PDB entry 4IHV | X-ray diffraction, 2.72 A resolution | chains A and B of the 4 polymer chains in the assembly

== Chain A (and B) ==
Molecule: DNA-binding protein fis
Source organism: Escherichia coli
Notes: chain B of this document is another copy of the same molecule, construct and numbering; everything in this record applies to it too
UniProtKB: C9QXL3 (C9QXL3_ECOD1); residues 1-98 here = UniProt positions 1-98
Sequence (98 residues; row label = number of the first residue in the row):
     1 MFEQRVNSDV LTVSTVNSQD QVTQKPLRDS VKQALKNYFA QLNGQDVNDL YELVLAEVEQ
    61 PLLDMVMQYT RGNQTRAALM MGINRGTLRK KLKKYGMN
Not modelled in the structure: 1-7 (chain B: fully traced)
Reported in the primary citation:
  - binding site for 27-bp DNA Strand A: Arg-85, Thr-87, Lys-90
  - mutagenesis - K90A: unchanged binding to F1
  - mutagenesis - K90A (10-fold): decreased binding to F27
  - mutagenesis - K90A: abolished binding to 27-bp DNA Strand A
  - mutagenesis - K90A (9-fold): decreased binding to F30
  - mutagenesis - K90A: abolished binding to non-specific DNA

== How chain A and chain B interact ==
Pairs across the interface (88; chain A residue first):
  Val-10(A) / Tyr-38(B)  hydrophobic
  Val-10(A) / Leu-53(B)  hydrophobic
  Leu-11(A) / Leu-53(B)  hydrophobic
  Leu-11(A) / Val-54(B)  hydrophobic
  Leu-11(A) / Glu-57(B)
  Thr-12(A) / Ala-34(B)
  Thr-12(A) / Asn-37(B)
  Val-13(A) / Ser-30(B)
  Ser-14(A) / Gln-33(B)  hydrogen bond (backbone-side chain)
  Val-16(A) / Val-16(B)  hydrophobic
  Gln-24(A) / Asn-37(B)
  Leu-27(A) / Ser-30(B)
  Leu-27(A) / Val-31(B)
  Leu-27(A) / Glu-57(B)
  Arg-28(A) / Glu-57(B)  salt bridge
  Arg-28(A) / Pro-61(B)
  Ser-30(A) / Val-13(B)
  Ser-30(A) / Leu-27(B)
  Ser-30(A) / Ser-30(B)
  Val-31(A) / Leu-27(B)
  Val-31(A) / Val-58(B)  hydrophobic
  Lys-32(A) / Asp-64(B)  salt bridge
  Lys-32(A) / Met-65(B)
  Gln-33(A) / Val-13(B)
  Gln-33(A) / Ser-14(B)
  Ala-34(A) / Leu-11(B)
  Ala-34(A) / Thr-12(B)
  Leu-35(A) / Leu-11(B)  hydrophobic
  Leu-35(A) / Leu-62(B)  hydrophobic
  Lys-36(A) / Met-65(B)
  Tyr-38(A) / Val-10(B)  hydrophobic
  Tyr-38(A) / Leu-11(B)  hydrophobic
  Phe-39(A) / Met-65(B)
  Phe-39(A) / Val-66(B)  hydrophobic
  Phe-39(A) / Tyr-69(B)  hydrophobic
  Phe-39(A) / Met-80(B)  hydrophobic
  Gly-44(A) / Tyr-69(B)
  Val-47(A) / Met-80(B)  hydrophobic
  Asn-48(A) / Leu-79(B)
  Asn-48(A) / Met-80(B)
  Asn-48(A) / Gly-82(B)
  Asp-49(A) / Met-80(B)
  Asp-49(A) / Met-81(B)
  Leu-50(A) / Leu-62(B)  hydrophobic
  Leu-50(A) / Val-66(B)  hydrophobic
  Leu-50(A) / Met-80(B)  hydrogen bond (backbone-backbone)
  Leu-50(A) / Met-81(B)
  Tyr-51(A) / Glu-59(B)  hydrogen bond
  Tyr-51(A) / Met-81(B)  hydrogen bond (backbone-backbone)
  Tyr-51(A) / Ile-83(B)  hydrophobic
  Tyr-51(A) / Lys-91(B)
  Leu-53(A) / Val-10(B)  hydrophobic
  Val-54(A) / Leu-11(B)  hydrophobic
  Val-54(A) / Val-58(B)  hydrophobic
  Glu-57(A) / Asn-7(B)
  Glu-57(A) / Ser-8(B)
  Glu-57(A) / Arg-28(B)  salt bridge
  Val-58(A) / Val-54(B)  hydrophobic
  Val-58(A) / Val-58(B)  hydrophobic
  Glu-59(A) / Tyr-51(B)  hydrogen bond
  Gln-60(A) / Arg-28(B)  hydrogen bond
  Pro-61(A) / Arg-28(B)
  Pro-61(A) / Val-31(B)  hydrophobic
  Pro-61(A) / Lys-32(B)
  Pro-61(A) / Leu-35(B)
  Leu-62(A) / Leu-35(B)  hydrophobic
  Leu-62(A) / Leu-50(B)  hydrophobic
  Leu-62(A) / Tyr-51(B)  hydrophobic
  Asp-64(A) / Lys-32(B)  salt bridge
  Met-65(A) / Lys-32(B)
  Met-65(A) / Phe-39(B)
  Val-66(A) / Phe-39(B)  hydrophobic
  Val-66(A) / Leu-50(B)  hydrophobic
  Tyr-69(A) / Phe-39(B)  hydrophobic
  Tyr-69(A) / Leu-42(B)
  Leu-79(A) / Val-47(B)
  Leu-79(A) / Asn-48(B)
  Met-80(A) / Phe-39(B)  hydrophobic
  Met-80(A) / Val-47(B)
  Met-80(A) / Asn-48(B)  hydrogen bond (backbone-backbone)
  Met-80(A) / Asp-49(B)  hydrogen bond (backbone-backbone)
  Met-80(A) / Leu-50(B)  hydrogen bond (backbone-backbone)
  Met-81(A) / Asp-49(B)
  Met-81(A) / Leu-50(B)  hydrogen bond (backbone-backbone)
  Met-81(A) / Tyr-51(B)  hydrogen bond (backbone-backbone)
  Gly-82(A) / Asn-48(B)
  Ile-83(A) / Tyr-51(B)  hydrophobic
  Lys-91(A) / Tyr-51(B)  hydrogen bond
Also at the interface, not in a pair above, chain A (48 interface residues in all): Pro-26, Asn-37, Gln-41, Leu-42, Gln-45, Leu-55
Also at the interface, not in a pair above, chain B (46 interface residues in all): Arg-5, Glu-52, Leu-55, Gln-68

== In short ==
Chain A and chain B form an interface of 48 and 46 residues respectively, with 12 hydrogen bonds and 4 salt
bridges. Among the polar pairs are Arg-28(A)/Glu-57(B), Lys-32(A)/Asp-64(B) and Ser-14(A)/Gln-33(B). From the
paper: a binding site for 27-bp DNA Strand A at Arg-85(A), Thr-87(A) and Lys-90(A); K90A of chain A reduces
binding to F27.
Both chains are DNA-binding protein fis (Escherichia coli). Entry 4IHV (Crystal structure of Fis bound to 27
bp sequence DNA F28 (AAATTTGTTTGAGCGTTGAGCAAATTT)) was determined by X-ray diffraction, deposited together
with 4IHW, 4IHX and 4IHY.
